7XFC - chains B and J of the 10 polymer chains in the assembly; structure by electron microscopy, 2.90 A resolution.

Chain B:
Molecule: Histone H4
Source organism: Xenopus laevis
UniProt: P62799 (H4_XENLA); residues 0-102 here correspond to UniProt positions 1-103 (UniProt number = residue number + 1)
Sequence (103 residues; numbered 0 to 102; the number before each row is that of its first residue; numbering starts at 0):
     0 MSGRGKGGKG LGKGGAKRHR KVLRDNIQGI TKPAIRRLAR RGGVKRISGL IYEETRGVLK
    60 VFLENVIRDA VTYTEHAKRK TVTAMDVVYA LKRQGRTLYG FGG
Disordered / not traced: 0-23
Curated features (UniProtKB/Swiss-Prot):
  - DNA-binding region: Lys16 to Lys20
  - modified residue: Ser1 (N-acetylserine), Arg3 (Asymmetric dimethylarginine), Lys5 (N6-(2-hydroxyisobutyryl)lysine), Lys8 (N6-(2-hydroxyisobutyryl)lysine), Lys12 (N6-(2-hydroxyisobutyryl)lysine), Lys16 (N6-(2-hydroxyisobutyryl)lysine), Lys20 (N6,N6,N6-trimethyllysine), Lys31 (N6-(2-hydroxyisobutyryl)lysine), Lys44 (N6-(2-hydroxyisobutyryl)lysine), Ser47 (Phosphoserine), Tyr51 (Phosphotyrosine), Lys59 (N6-(2-hydroxyisobutyryl)lysine), Lys77 (N6-(2-hydroxyisobutyryl)lysine), Lys79 (N6-(2-hydroxyisobutyryl)lysine), Tyr88 (Phosphotyrosine), Lys91 (N6-(2-hydroxyisobutyryl)lysine)
  - cross-link (Glycyl lysine isopeptide (Lys-Gly)): Lys31 (interchain with G-Cter in UFM1), Lys91 (interchain with G-Cter in ubiquitin)

Chain J:
Molecule: 152-nt DNA strand
Source organism: Xenopus laevis
Sequence (152 nucleotides; numbered -74 to 77; the number before each row is that of its first residue; numbers below 1 keep their minus sign (DC-74 is residue -74)):
   -74 CCTGGAGAAT CCCGGTGCCG AGGCCGCTCA ATTGGTCGTA GACAGCTCTA GCACCGCTTA
   -14 AACGCACGTA CGCGCTGTCC CCCGCGTTTT AACCGCCAAG GGGACTACTC CCTAGTCTCC
    46 AGGCACGTGT CAGATATATA CATCCTGTGC AT
Disordered / not traced: -74 to -73, 71-77

Interface between chain B and chain J:
Residue-residue contacts - 11 pairs, chain B then chain J:
  Arg35(B) with DC8(J), salt bridge to the phosphate
  Arg45(B) with DC7(J), hydrogen bond to the sugar; DC8(J), phosphate contact
  Ile46(B) with DC7(J), sugar contact; DC8(J), hydrogen bond to the phosphate
  Ser47(B) with DC7(J), hydrogen bond to the phosphate
  Gly48(B) with DC7(J), hydrogen bond to the phosphate
  Arg78(B) with DG28(J), phosphate contact
  Lys79(B) with DG27(J), salt bridge to the phosphate; DG28(J), hydrogen bond to the phosphate
  Thr80(B) with DG28(J), hydrogen bond to the phosphate
Also at the interface, not in a pair above, chain B (10 interface residues in all): Lys44, Lys77
Also at the interface, not in a pair above, chain J (7 interface residues in all): DC6, DG9, DA29

In short:
The interface between chain B and chain J involves 10 residues on one side and 7 on the other; the contacts
include 6 hydrogen bonds and 2 salt bridges. Among the polar pairs are Arg45(B)-DC7(J), Ile46(B)-DC8(J) and
Ser47(B)-DC7(J).
Chain B is Histone H4 and chain J is a 152-nt DNA strand, both from Xenopus laevis; the structure, Structure
of nucleosome-DI complex (-30I, Apo state), was determined by electron microscopy, deposited together with
7XFH, 7XFI, 7XFJ, 7XFL, 7XFM and 7XFN.
